Entry 5E4E (X-ray diffraction, 3.00 A resolution); this record covers chains B and C of the 3 polymer chains in the assembly.

# Chain B
Name: Interleukin-4 receptor subunit alpha
Source organism: Homo sapiens
UniProt: P24394 (IL4RA_HUMAN); residues 1-203 here correspond to UniProt positions 26-228 (UniProt number = residue number + 25)
Sequence (203 residues; each row starts with the number of its first residue):
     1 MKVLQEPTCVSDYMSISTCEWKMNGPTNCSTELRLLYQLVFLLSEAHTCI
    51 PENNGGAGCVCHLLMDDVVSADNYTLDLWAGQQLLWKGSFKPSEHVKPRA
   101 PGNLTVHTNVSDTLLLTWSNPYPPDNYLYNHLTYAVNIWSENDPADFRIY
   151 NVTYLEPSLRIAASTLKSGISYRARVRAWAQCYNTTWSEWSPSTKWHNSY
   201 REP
Disordered / not traced: 24, 108-110, 141-143, 165-170, 197-203
Disulfides: Cys9-Cys19, Cys29-Cys59, Cys49-Cys61
Covalent attachments: N-acetylglucosamine (NAG) linked to Asn73, Asn151

# Chain C
Name: Interleukin-13 receptor subunit alpha-1
Source organism: Homo sapiens
UniProt: P78552 (I13R1_HUMAN); residue numbers follow UniProt; this construct covers 23-340
Sequence (318 residues; numbered 23 to 340; the number before each row is that of its first residue):
    23 GGGAAPTETQPPVTNLSVSVENLCTVIWTWNPPEGASSNCSLWYFSHFGD
    73 KQDKKIAPETRRSIEVPLNERICLQVGSQCSTNESEKPSILVEKCISPPE
   123 GDPESAVTELQCIWHNLSYMKCSWLPGRNTSPDTNYTLYYWHRSLEKIHQ
   173 CENIFREGQYFGCSFDLTKVKDSSFEQHSVQIMVKDNAGKIKPSFNIVPL
   223 TSRVKPDPPHIKNLSFHNDDLYVQWENPQNFISRCLFYEVEVNNSQTETH
   273 NVFYVQEAKCENPEFERNVENTSCFMVPGVLPDTLNTVRIRVKTNKLCYE
   323 DDKLWSNWSQEMSIGKKR
Disordered / not traced: 23-31, 192-197
Disulfides: Cys62-Cys102, Cys95-Cys117, Cys134-Cys144, Cys173-Cys185, Cys257-Cys320, Cys282-Cys296
Ligand contacts: N-acetylglucosamine (NAG; 2-acetamido-2-deoxy-beta-D-glucopyranose): Asp242, Tyr244, Met298
What the authors report for this chain:
  - conformationally variable residues (side-chain flip): Trp65

# Chain B / chain C interface
Residue-residue contacts - 19 pairs, chain B then chain C:
  Asn130(B) - Gln278(C)
  His131(B) - Gln278(C)
  Tyr150(B) - Asp241(C)  hydrogen bond
  Tyr150(B) - Asp242(C)
  Tyr150(B) - Pro300(C)  hydrophobic
  Tyr150(B) - Gly301(C)
  Asn151(B) - Pro300(C)
  Thr153(B) - Phe297(C)
  Tyr154(B) - Phe275(C)
  Tyr154(B) - Tyr276(C)
  Tyr154(B) - Phe297(C)  hydrophobic
  Leu155(B) - Phe259(C)  hydrophobic
  Leu155(B) - Tyr276(C)  hydrogen bond (backbone-backbone)
  Leu155(B) - Gln278(C)
  Leu159(B) - Pro300(C)  hydrophobic
  Arg160(B) - Asn273(C)  hydrogen bond
  Arg160(B) - Gly301(C)
  Ile161(B) - Gly301(C)
  Gln181(B) - Glu279(C)  hydrogen bond
Other interface residues (no listed pair), chain B (12 interface residues in all): Ala162
Other interface residues (no listed pair), chain C (14 interface residues in all): Val277, Met298, Leu303

# Overview
12 residues of chain B face 14 of chain C across their interface; the contacts include 4 hydrogen bonds. Polar
pairs include Tyr150(B)-Asp241(C), Arg160(B)-Asn273(C) and Gln181(B)-Glu279(C). Ligands of chain C:
N-acetylglucosamine. Covalently linked N-acetylglucosamine: at Asn73(B) and Asn151(B). From the paper:
conformational variability at Trp65(C).
Chain B is Interleukin-4 receptor subunit alpha and chain C is Interleukin-13 receptor subunit alpha-1, both
from Homo sapiens; the structure, Engineered Interleukin-13 bound to receptor, was determined by X-ray
diffraction.
